Entry 4PAS (X-ray diffraction, 1.62 A resolution); this record covers chains A and B.

[Chain A]
Protein: Gamma-aminobutyric acid type B receptor subunit 1
Source organism: Homo sapiens
UniProtKB: Q9UBS5 (GABR1_HUMAN); numbering as in UniProt (aligned over 762-802)
Sequence (41 residues; numbered 762 to 802; the number before each row is that of its first residue):
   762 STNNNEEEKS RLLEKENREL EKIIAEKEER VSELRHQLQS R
Disordered / not traced: 762-766, 802

[Chain B]
Protein: Gamma-aminobutyric acid type B receptor subunit 2
Source organism: Homo sapiens
UniProtKB: O75899 (GABR2_HUMAN); residues 779-819 here = UniProt positions 779-819
Sequence (41 residues; each row starts with the number of its first residue):
   779 SVNQASTSRL EGLQSENHHL RMKITELDKD LEEVTMQLQD T
Disordered / not traced: 818-819
Construct notes: conflict H797 (Arg in O75899)
Curated features (UniProtKB/Swiss-Prot):
  - modified residue: S779 (Phosphoserine), T819 (Phosphothreonine)

[Chain A / chain B interface]
Pairs across the interface (39):
  E767(A) with T785(B), hydrogen bond; L788(B)
  K770(A) with L788(B)
  S771(A) with R787(B); L788(B); L791(B)
  L774(A) with L791(B); Q792(B); N795(B)
  E775(A) with R787(B), salt bridge; L791(B)
  E777(A) with N795(B), hydrogen bond; R799(B), salt bridge
  N778(A) with L791(B), hydrogen bond (side chain-backbone); E794(B), hydrogen bond; N795(B), hydrogen bond; L798(B)
  R779(A) with E794(B), salt bridge
  L781(A) with N795(B); I802(B), hydrophobic
  E782(A) with E794(B); L798(B)
  I784(A) with I802(B), hydrophobic
  I785(A) with L798(B); K801(B); I802(B), hydrophobic; L805(B), hydrophobic
  K788(A) with I802(B); D806(B), salt bridge
  E789(A) with L805(B)
  R791(A) with L809(B)
  V792(A) with L809(B), hydrophobic
  L795(A) with V812(B), hydrophobic; T813(B); L816(B), hydrophobic
  R796(A) with V812(B)
  Q798(A) with L816(B)
  L799(A) with Q815(B); L816(B)
Other interface residues (no listed pair), chain A (22 interface residues in all): E768, R772
Other interface residues (no listed pair), chain B (20 interface residues in all): S784, D808

[Summary]
22 residues of chain A face 20 of chain B across their interface, with 5 hydrogen bonds and 4 salt bridges.
Polar pairs include E775(A)-R787(B), E777(A)-R799(B) and R779(A)-E794(B).
Here chain A is Gamma-aminobutyric acid type B receptor subunit 1 and chain B is Gamma-aminobutyric acid type
B receptor subunit 2, both from Homo sapiens. Entry 4PAS (Heterodimeric coiled-coil structure of human GABA(B)
receptor) was determined by X-ray diffraction.
